PDB entry 6SCT | electron microscopy, 4.69 A resolution (low resolution: residue-level contacts below are approximate; hydrogen-bond / salt-bridge calls are withheld) | chains F and I of the 15 polymer chains in the assembly

Chain F:
Molecule: Clathrin heavy chain
From: Sus scrofa
UniProt: C0MHR2 (C0MHR2_PIG); numbering as in UniProt (aligned over 1-1675)
Chain sequence (1675 residues; each row starts with the number of its first residue):
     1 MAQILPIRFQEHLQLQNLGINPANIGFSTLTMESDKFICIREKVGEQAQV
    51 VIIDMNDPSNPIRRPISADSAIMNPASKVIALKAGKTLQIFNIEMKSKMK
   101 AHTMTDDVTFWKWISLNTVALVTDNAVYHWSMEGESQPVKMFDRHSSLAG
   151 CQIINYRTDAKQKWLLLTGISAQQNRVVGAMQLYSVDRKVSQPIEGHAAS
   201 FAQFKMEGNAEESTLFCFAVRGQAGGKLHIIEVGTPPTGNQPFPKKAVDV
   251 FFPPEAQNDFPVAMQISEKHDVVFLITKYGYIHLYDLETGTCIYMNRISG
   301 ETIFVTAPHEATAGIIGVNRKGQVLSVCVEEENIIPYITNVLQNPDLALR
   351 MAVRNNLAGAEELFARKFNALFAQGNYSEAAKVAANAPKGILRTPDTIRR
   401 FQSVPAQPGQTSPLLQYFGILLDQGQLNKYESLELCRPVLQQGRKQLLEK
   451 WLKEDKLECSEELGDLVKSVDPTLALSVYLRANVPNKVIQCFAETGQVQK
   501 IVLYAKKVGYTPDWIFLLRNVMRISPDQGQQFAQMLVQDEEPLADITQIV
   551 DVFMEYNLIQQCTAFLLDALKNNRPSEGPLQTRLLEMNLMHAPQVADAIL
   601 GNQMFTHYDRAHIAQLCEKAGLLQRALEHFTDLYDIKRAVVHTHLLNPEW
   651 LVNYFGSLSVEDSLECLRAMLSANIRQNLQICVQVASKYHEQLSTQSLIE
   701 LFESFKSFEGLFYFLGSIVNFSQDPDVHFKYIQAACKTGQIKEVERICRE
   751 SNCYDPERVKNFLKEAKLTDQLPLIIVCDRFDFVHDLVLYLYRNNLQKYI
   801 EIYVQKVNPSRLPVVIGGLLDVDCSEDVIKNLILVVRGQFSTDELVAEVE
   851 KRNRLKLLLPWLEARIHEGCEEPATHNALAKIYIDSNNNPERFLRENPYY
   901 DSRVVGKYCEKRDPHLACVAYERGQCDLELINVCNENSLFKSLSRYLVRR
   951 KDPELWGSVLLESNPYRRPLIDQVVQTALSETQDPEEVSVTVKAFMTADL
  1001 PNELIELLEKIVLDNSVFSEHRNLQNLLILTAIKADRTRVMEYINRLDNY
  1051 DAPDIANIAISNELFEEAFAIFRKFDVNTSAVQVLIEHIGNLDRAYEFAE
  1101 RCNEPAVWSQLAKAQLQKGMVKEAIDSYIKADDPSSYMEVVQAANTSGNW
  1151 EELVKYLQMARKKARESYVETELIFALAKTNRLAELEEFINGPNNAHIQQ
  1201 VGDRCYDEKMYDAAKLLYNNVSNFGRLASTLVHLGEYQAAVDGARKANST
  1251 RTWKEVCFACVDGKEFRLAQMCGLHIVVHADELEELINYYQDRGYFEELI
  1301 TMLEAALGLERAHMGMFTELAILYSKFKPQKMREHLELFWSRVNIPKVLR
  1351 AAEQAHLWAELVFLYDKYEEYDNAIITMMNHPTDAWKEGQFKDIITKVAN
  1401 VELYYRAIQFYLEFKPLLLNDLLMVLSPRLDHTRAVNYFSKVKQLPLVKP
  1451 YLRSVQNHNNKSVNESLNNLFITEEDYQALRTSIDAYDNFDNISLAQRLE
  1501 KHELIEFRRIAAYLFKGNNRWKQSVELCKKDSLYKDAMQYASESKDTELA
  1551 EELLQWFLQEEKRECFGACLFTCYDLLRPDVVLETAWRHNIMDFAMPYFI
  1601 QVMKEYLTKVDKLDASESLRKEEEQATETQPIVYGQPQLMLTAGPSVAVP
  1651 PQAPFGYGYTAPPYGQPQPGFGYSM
Disordered / not traced: 1-1247, 1627-1675
From the paper describing this entry:
  - disease-associated variants - P890L (citing earlier work)

Chain I:
Molecule: Clathrin light chain
From: Sus scrofa
UniProt: F1S398 (F1S398_PIG); residue numbers follow UniProt; this construct covers 1-229
Chain sequence (229 residues; row label = number of the first residue in the row):
     1 MADDFGFFSSSESGAPEVAEEDPAAAFLAQQESEIAGIENDEGFGAPAGS
    51 QAALAQPGPASGAGPEDMGTTVNGDVFQDANGPADGYAAIAQADRLTQEP
   101 ESIRKWREEQRKRLQELDAASKVTEQEWREKAKKDLEEWNQRQSEQVEKN
   151 KINNRIADKAFYQQPDADIIGYVASEEAFVKESKEETPGTEWEKVAQLCD
   201 FNPKSSKQCKDVSRLRSVLMSLKQTPLSR
Disordered / not traced: 1-99, 167-188, 226-229

Interface between chain F and chain I:
Residue-residue contacts (60; chain F residue first):
  Q1291(F) - S102(I)
  R1293(F) - P100(I)
  G1294(F) - S102(I)
  F1296(F) - S102(I)
  K1326(F) - W106(I)
  K1326(F) - Q110(I)
  F1327(F) - W106(I)
  Q1354(F) - L114(I)
  A1355(F) - L114(I)
  H1356(F) - L114(I)
  P1382(F) - W128(I)
  T1383(F) - S121(I)
  T1383(F) - E125(I)
  T1383(F) - W128(I)
  E1413(F) - R129(I)
  E1413(F) - A132(I)
  F1414(F) - W128(I)
  F1414(F) - R129(I)
  F1414(F) - A132(I)
  K1415(F) - W128(I)
  L1417(F) - D135(I)
  P1446(F) - W139(I)
  L1447(F) - W139(I)
  E1474(F) - N150(I)
  E1475(F) - K151(I)
  E1475(F) - N154(I)
  E1503(F) - R155(I)
  E1503(F) - D158(I)
  L1504(F) - D158(I)
  R1508(F) - Y162(I)
  K1535(F) - L198(I)
  K1535(F) - C199(I)
  M1538(F) - C199(I)
  K1562(F) - K194(I)
  E1564(F) - E191(I)
  E1564(F) - K194(I)
  E1564(F) - V195(I)
  C1565(F) - L198(I)
  G1567(F) - R214(I)
  A1568(F) - V195(I)
  A1568(F) - L198(I)
  A1568(F) - C199(I)
  L1570(F) - R214(I)
  F1571(F) - C199(I)
  F1571(F) - D200(I)
  F1571(F) - F201(I)
  F1571(F) - R214(I)
  Y1574(F) - K210(I)
  Y1574(F) - V212(I)
  D1575(F) - C209(I)
  D1575(F) - K210(I)
  F1594(F) - E191(I)
  F1594(F) - W192(I)
  P1597(F) - R214(I)
  Y1598(F) - R214(I)
  Q1601(F) - K210(I)
  Q1601(F) - D211(I)
  Q1601(F) - V212(I)
  Q1601(F) - S213(I)
  Q1601(F) - R214(I)
Also at the interface, not in a pair above, chain F (45 interface residues in all): P1416, Q1444, T1473, I1505, L1533, R1563, K1604, E1605
Also at the interface, not in a pair above, chain I (35 interface residues in all): T124, L136, V147

Summary:
45 residues of chain F face 35 of chain I across their interface.
Chain F is Clathrin heavy chain and chain I is Clathrin light chain, both from Sus scrofa; the structure,
Cryo-EM structure of the consensus triskelion hub of the clathrin coat complex, was determined by electron
microscopy.
